Entry 8YBM (X-ray diffraction, 2.04 A resolution); this record covers chains A and B.

[Chain A]
Molecule: Enterotoxin type B
From: Staphylococcus aureus
Reference sequence: P01552 (ETXB_STAAU); residues 3-241 here correspond to UniProt positions 28-266 (UniProt number = residue number + 25)
Amino-acid sequence (240 residues; each row starts with the number of its first residue):
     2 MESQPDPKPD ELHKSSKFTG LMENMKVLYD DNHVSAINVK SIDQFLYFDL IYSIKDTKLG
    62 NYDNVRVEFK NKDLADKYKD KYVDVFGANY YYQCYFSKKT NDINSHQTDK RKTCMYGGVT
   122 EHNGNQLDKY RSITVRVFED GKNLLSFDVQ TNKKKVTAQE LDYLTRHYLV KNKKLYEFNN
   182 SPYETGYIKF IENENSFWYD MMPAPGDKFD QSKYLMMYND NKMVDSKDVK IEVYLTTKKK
Not modelled in the structure: 2, 59-63, 99-112, 240-241
Disulfide bonds: C95-C115
Differences from the reference sequence: initiating methionine (2)

[Chain B]
Molecule: nanobody SEB-Nb6
From: Vicugna pacos
Notes: antibody fragment or engineered binder
Amino-acid sequence (129 residues; row label = number of the first residue in the row):
     2 QVQLVESGGG SVQAGGSLRL SCGPSGYSDD SRFSMGWFRQ APGKEREGVA VINSHGDTAY
    62 ADSVKGRFTI SKDNGRNTLI LQMNSLKPED TAIYVCASTR AYQLYSGSRS LRPVDYDYWG
   122 QGTQVTVSS
Not modelled in the structure: 2, 130

[How chain A and chain B interact]
Residue-residue contacts (41; chain A residue first):
  K130(A) - D63(B)  salt bridge
  S133(A) - S111(B)
  S133(A) - R113(B)
  I134(A) - R113(B)
  T135(A) - S109(B)  hydrogen bond
  T135(A) - S111(B)
  T135(A) - D116(B)  hydrogen bond
  R137(A) - R101(B)
  R137(A) - Y103(B)
  R137(A) - D116(B)  salt bridge
  F139(A) - R101(B)
  K143(A) - Q104(B)
  N144(A) - R101(B)
  N144(A) - A102(B)  hydrogen bond (side chain-backbone)
  N144(A) - Y103(B)
  N144(A) - Q104(B)  hydrogen bond (backbone-backbone)
  L145(A) - Y103(B)
  L145(A) - Q104(B)  hydrogen bond (backbone-backbone)
  L145(A) - L105(B)  hydrogen bond (backbone-backbone)
  L145(A) - Y106(B)
  L146(A) - Y103(B)
  L146(A) - L105(B)  hydrophobic
  L146(A) - Y106(B)
  S147(A) - Y103(B)
  S147(A) - Y106(B)  hydrogen bond (backbone-backbone)
  S147(A) - S107(B)  hydrogen bond
  S147(A) - G108(B)  hydrogen bond (backbone-backbone)
  S147(A) - S109(B)  hydrogen bond (side chain-backbone)
  F148(A) - S109(B)
  D149(A) - S109(B)  hydrogen bond
  D149(A) - R110(B)  hydrogen bond (side chain-backbone)
  D149(A) - S111(B)
  Y169(A) - Y106(B)  hydrogen bond
  K174(A) - L105(B)
  S227(A) - R113(B)  hydrogen bond (backbone-side chain)
  K228(A) - E46(B)  salt bridge
  K228(A) - R113(B)  hydrogen bond (backbone-side chain)
  D229(A) - R113(B)
  D229(A) - V115(B)
  V230(A) - R113(B)  hydrogen bond (backbone-side chain)
  K231(A) - V115(B)
Interface residues without a listed pair, chain A (22 interface residues in all): R132, V138

[Overview]
22 residues of chain A and 16 residues of chain B are in contact, with 16 hydrogen bonds and 3 salt bridges.
Polar pairs include K130(A)-D63(B), R137(A)-D116(B) and K228(A)-E46(B).
Chain A is Enterotoxin type B (Staphylococcus aureus) and chain B is nanobody SEB-Nb6 (Vicugna pacos); the
structure, Crystal structure of nanobody SEB-Nb6 bound to staphylococcal enterotoxin B (SEB), was determined
by X-ray diffraction (same publication as 8YBL, 8YBN, 8YBO and 8YBP).
